Entry 9C9M (electron microscopy, 2.01 A resolution); this record covers chains A and C of the 12 polymer chains in the assembly.

== Chain A (and C) ==
Protein: Integrase
Organism: Human immunodeficiency virus 1
Notes: EC 2.7.7.-, 3.1.-.-; chain C of this document is another copy of the same molecule, construct and numbering; everything in this record applies to it too
UniProtKB: P12497 (POL_HV1N5); residues 1-288 here correspond to UniProt positions 1148-1435 (UniProt number = residue number + 1147)
Sequence (358 residues; each row starts with the number of its first residue; numbers below 1 keep their minus sign (Met-69 is residue -69)):
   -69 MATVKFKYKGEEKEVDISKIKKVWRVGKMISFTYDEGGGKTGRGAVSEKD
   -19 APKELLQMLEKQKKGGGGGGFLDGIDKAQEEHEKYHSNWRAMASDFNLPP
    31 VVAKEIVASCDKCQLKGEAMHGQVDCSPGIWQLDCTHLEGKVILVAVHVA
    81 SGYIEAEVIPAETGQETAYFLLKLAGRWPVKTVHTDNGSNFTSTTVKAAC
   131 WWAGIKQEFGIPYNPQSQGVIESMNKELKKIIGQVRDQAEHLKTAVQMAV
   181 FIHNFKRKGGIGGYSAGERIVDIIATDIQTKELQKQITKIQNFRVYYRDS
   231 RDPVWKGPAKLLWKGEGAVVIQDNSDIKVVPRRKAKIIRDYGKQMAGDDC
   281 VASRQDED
Unresolved in the structure: -69 to 0, 229-235, 269-288 (chain C: -69 to 211, 282-288)
Sequence notes: initiating methionine (-69); expression tag (-68 to 0)
Swiss-Prot annotation at these positions:
  - zinc finger: Asp3 to Gln44 (Integrase-type)
  - DNA-binding region: Phe223 to Asp270 (Integrase-type)
  - binding site (Zn(2+)): His12, His16, Cys40, Cys43
  - binding site (Mg(2+)): Asp64, Asp116, Glu152
Ion coordination: Zn2+: His12, His16, Cys40, Cys43; Mg2+ site 1: Asp64, Asp116 (together with Dolutegravir); Mg2+ site 2: Asp64, Glu152 (together with Dolutegravir)
Residues lining bound ligands: Dolutegravir (DLU; (4R,12aS)-N-(2,4-difluorobenzyl)-7-hydroxy-4-methyl-6,8-dioxo-3,4,6,8,12,12a-hexahydro-2H-pyrido[1',2':4,5]pyrazino[2,1-b][1,3]oxazine-9-carboxamide): Asp64, Cys65, Asp116, Asn117, Gly118, Tyr143, Pro145, Gln146, Glu152
From the paper describing this entry:
  - contacts within the chain: Arg269-Asp279 (salt bridge)
  - conformationally variable residues (order/disorder transition): Tyr271 to Ala276
  - catalytic residues: Asp64, Glu152
  - catalytic residues: Asp116 (citing earlier work)
  - mutagenesis - D64N/D116N (>1000-fold), Y271R, Q274L, A276P, G277Q, D279R: decreased catalytic activity
  - mutagenesis - D279E: unchanged catalytic activity

== Chain A / chain C interface ==
Residue-residue contacts (57):
  Met50(A) - Arg231(C)
  Gln53(A) - Arg228(C)
  Gln53(A) - Asp229(C)  hydrogen bond (side chain-backbone)
  Gln53(A) - Asp232(C)  hydrogen bond (side chain-backbone)
  Gln53(A) - Lys264(C)  hydrogen bond
  Asp55(A) - Arg263(C)
  Cys56(A) - Trp235(C)  hydrophobic
  Cys56(A) - Arg263(C)  hydrogen bond (backbone-backbone)
  Ser57(A) - Arg262(C)
  Ser57(A) - Arg263(C)
  Pro58(A) - Arg262(C)
  Ala80(A) - Lys266(C)
  Ile191(A) - Tyr226(C)  hydrophobic
  Ile191(A) - Ile268(C)  hydrophobic
  Gly192(A) - Asp270(C)
  Tyr194(A) - Arg269(C)  hydrogen bond (side chain-backbone)
  Tyr194(A) - Asp270(C)
  Tyr194(A) - Tyr271(C)  hydrogen bond (side chain-backbone)
  Asp202(A) - Ile268(C)
  Asp202(A) - Arg269(C)  hydrogen bond (side chain-backbone)
  Asp202(A) - Asp270(C)
  Asp202(A) - Tyr271(C)
  Ile203(A) - Ile267(C)
  Ile203(A) - Ile268(C)  hydrophobic
  Ala205(A) - Tyr271(C)
  Thr206(A) - Phe223(C)
  Thr206(A) - Ile267(C)
  Thr206(A) - Ile268(C)
  Thr206(A) - Arg269(C)  hydrogen bond (side chain-backbone)
  Asp207(A) - Lys244(C)  salt bridge
  Gln209(A) - Phe223(C)
  Thr210(A) - Ile220(C)
  Thr210(A) - Phe223(C)
  Thr210(A) - Leu241(C)
  Thr210(A) - Lys244(C)
  Leu213(A) - Lys219(C)
  Leu213(A) - Phe223(C)  hydrophobic
  Gln214(A) - Ile220(C)
  Gln214(A) - Trp243(C)  hydrogen bond
  Gln214(A) - Lys244(C)
  Gln216(A) - Gln216(C)
  Ile217(A) - Leu213(C)  hydrophobic
  Ile217(A) - Gln216(C)
  Ile217(A) - Ile217(C)  hydrophobic
  Leu242(A) - Trp243(C)  hydrophobic
  Trp243(A) - Gln221(C)
  Trp243(A) - Leu242(C)  hydrophobic
  Trp243(A) - Ile257(C)  hydrophobic
  Glu246(A) - Gln252(C)  hydrogen bond
  Ala248(A) - Ile257(C)  hydrophobic
  Val250(A) - Val250(C)  hydrophobic
  Val250(A) - Ile257(C)  hydrophobic
  Ile257(A) - Trp243(C)  hydrophobic
  Ile257(A) - Ala248(C)  hydrophobic
  Ile257(A) - Val259(C)  hydrophobic
  Val259(A) - Ile257(C)  hydrophobic
  Val259(A) - Val259(C)  hydrophobic
Other interface residues (no listed pair), chain A (35 interface residues in all): Glu48, Val54, Val79, Lys211, Ile220, Gln221, Gln252
Other interface residues (no listed pair), chain C (36 interface residues in all): Ser230, Pro233, Lys240, Ala265, Gly272
From the paper, about this interface:
  - residue pairs: Tyr271(C)-Tyr194(A) (hydrophobic contact)

== Summary ==
Chain A and chain C form an interface of 35 and 36 residues respectively, with 10 hydrogen bonds and 1 salt
bridge. Polar pairs include Asp207(A)-Lys244(C), Gln53(A)-Asp229(C) and Gln53(A)-Asp232(C). The authors report
a hydrophobic contact between Tyr271(C) and Tyr194(A). From the paper: catalytic residues Asp64(A), Glu152(A)
and Asp116(A); D64N/D116N, Y271R and Q274L of chain A, among others, reduce catalytic activity; 7
substitutions were tested in all.
Both chains are Integrase (Human immunodeficiency virus 1). Entry 9C9M (HIV-1 intasome core bound with DTG)
was determined by electron microscopy.
